Entry 1U7G (X-ray diffraction, 1.40 A resolution); this record covers chain A.

== Chain A ==
Molecule: Probable ammonium transporter
Organism: Escherichia coli
Reference sequence: P69681 (AMTB_ECOLI); residues 1-385 here correspond to UniProt positions 23-407 (UniProt number = residue number + 22)
Chain sequence (385 residues; numbered 1 to 385; the number before each row is that of its first residue):
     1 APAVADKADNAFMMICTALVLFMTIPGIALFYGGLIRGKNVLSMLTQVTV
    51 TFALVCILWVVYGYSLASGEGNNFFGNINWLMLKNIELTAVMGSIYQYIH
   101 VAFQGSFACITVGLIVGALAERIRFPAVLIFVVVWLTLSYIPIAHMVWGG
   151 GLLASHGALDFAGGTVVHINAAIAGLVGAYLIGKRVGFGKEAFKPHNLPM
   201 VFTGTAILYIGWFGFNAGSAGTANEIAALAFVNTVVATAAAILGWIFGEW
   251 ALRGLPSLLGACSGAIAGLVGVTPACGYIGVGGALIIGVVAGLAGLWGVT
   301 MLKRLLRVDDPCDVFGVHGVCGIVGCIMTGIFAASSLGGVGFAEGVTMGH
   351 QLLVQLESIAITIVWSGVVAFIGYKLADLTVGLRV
Not modelled in the structure: 1-2
Differences from the reference sequence: modified residue (13-14, 23, 44, 82, 92, 146, 200, 301, 328, 348); engineered mutation Ser-68 (Phe90 in P69681), Pro-126 (Ser148 in P69681), Leu-255 (Lys277 in P69681)
Modified residues: Mse-13, Mse-14, Mse-23, Mse-44, Mse-82, Mse-92, Mse-146, Mse-200, Mse-301, Mse-328, Mse-348 (selenomethionine; parent Met)
Curated features (UniProtKB/Swiss-Prot):
  - binding site (NH4(+)): Ser-219
  - site: Asp-160 (Important for the deprotonation of the ammonium cation), His-168 (Twin-His motif. Important for optimum substrate conductance), Phe-215 (Important for optimum substrate conductance), His-318 (Twin-His motif. Important for optimum substrate conductance)
Ligand contacts:
  - ammonia (NH3), molecule 1: Mse-23, Ile-110, Val-167, His-168, Trp-212, Phe-215
  - ammonia (NH3), molecule 2: Mse-23, Ile-110, Leu-114, His-168, Leu-208, Trp-212, His-318
  - ammonia (NH3), molecule 3: Ile-28, Phe-31, Leu-114, Leu-208, Ile-266, Val-314, His-318

== In short ==
Ligands of chain A: 3 copies of ammonia. Curated annotation (UniProt) lists NH4+-binding residue Ser-219.
Chain A is Probable ammonium transporter (Escherichia coli); the structure, Crystal Structure of Ammonia
Channel AmtB from E. Coli, was determined by X-ray diffraction, deposited together with 1U77 and 1U7C.
